PDB entry 1SUZ | X-ray diffraction, 1.80 A resolution | chains C and B of the 4 polymer chains in the assembly

Chain C:
Molecule: 11-nt DNA strand
Sequence (11 nucleotides; row label = number of the first residue in the row):
     1 CAAGATATCTT
Unresolved in the structure: 1
Metal / ion sites: Mg2+: DA7 (shared with 2 residues of chain A); Na+: DT8 (shared with 1 residue of chain A)

Chain B:
Protein: Type II restriction enzyme EcoRV
Organism: Escherichia coli
Notes: EC 3.1.21.4
Reference sequence: P04390 (T2E5_ECOLI); residues 2-245 here correspond to UniProt positions 1-244 (UniProt number = residue number - 1)
Chain sequence (244 residues; each row starts with the number of its first residue):
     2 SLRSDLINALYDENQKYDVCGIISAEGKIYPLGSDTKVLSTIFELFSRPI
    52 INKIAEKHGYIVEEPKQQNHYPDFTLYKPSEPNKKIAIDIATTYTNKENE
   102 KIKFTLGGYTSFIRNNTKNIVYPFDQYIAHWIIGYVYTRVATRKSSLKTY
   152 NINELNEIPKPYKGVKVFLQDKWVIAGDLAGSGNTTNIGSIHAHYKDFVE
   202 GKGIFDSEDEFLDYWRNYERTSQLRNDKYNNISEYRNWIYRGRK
Unresolved in the structure: 98-100, 143-146
Construct notes: engineered mutation Ala92 (Lys91 in P04390)
Metal / ion sites: Mg2+: Asp74, Asp90 (shared with 1 residue of chain D); Na+: Thr106 (shared with 1 residue of chain D)

Chain C / chain B interface:
Pairs across the interface (17; chain C residue first):
  DA2(C) - Ser223(B)  hydrogen bond to the phosphate
  DA2(C) - Arg226(B)  phosphate contact
  DA3(C) - Gly184(B)  hydrogen bond to the base
  DA3(C) - Thr222(B)  phosphate contact
  DA3(C) - Ser223(B)  hydrogen bond to the phosphate
  DA3(C) - Arg226(B)  salt bridge to the phosphate
  DG4(C) - Ser183(B)  base contact
  DG4(C) - Gly184(B)  hydrogen bond to the base
  DG4(C) - Asn185(B)  hydrogen bond to the base
  DA5(C) - Asn185(B)  hydrogen bond to the base
  DA5(C) - Thr186(B)  base contact
  DC9(C) - Gln69(B)  phosphate contact
  DC9(C) - Asn70(B)  hydrogen bond to the base
  DT10(C) - Gln68(B)  sugar contact
  DT10(C) - Gln69(B)  phosphate contact
  DT10(C) - Asn70(B)  hydrogen bond to the sugar
  DT11(C) - His71(B)  salt bridge to the phosphate
Interface residues without a listed pair, chain B (12 interface residues in all): Lys67

Overview:
Chain C and chain B form an interface of 7 and 12 residues respectively; the contacts include 8 hydrogen bonds
and 2 salt bridges. Polar contacts include DA3(C)-Gly184(B), DG4(C)-Gly184(B) and DG4(C)-Asn185(B). Asp74(B)
and Asp90(B) coordinate Mg2+.
Here chain C is an 11-nt DNA strand and chain B is Type II restriction enzyme EcoRV (Escherichia coli). Entry
1SUZ (The structure of K92A EcoRV bound to cognate DNA and Mg2+) was determined by X-ray diffraction together
with 1STX, 1SX5 and 1SX8 from the same study.
